PDB entry 9I8Y | electron microscopy, 2.89 A resolution | chains B and C of the 5 polymer chains in the assembly

== Chain B ==
Name: CRISPR-associated endodeoxyribonuclease Cas12f1
Organism: Syntrophomonas palmitatica JCM 14374
Notes: EC 3.1.-.-
Reference sequence: P0DW62 (CS12F_SYNPJ); residue numbers follow UniProt; this construct covers 1-497
Sequence (500 residues; each row starts with the number of its first residue; numbers below 1 keep their minus sign (Ser-2 is residue -2)):
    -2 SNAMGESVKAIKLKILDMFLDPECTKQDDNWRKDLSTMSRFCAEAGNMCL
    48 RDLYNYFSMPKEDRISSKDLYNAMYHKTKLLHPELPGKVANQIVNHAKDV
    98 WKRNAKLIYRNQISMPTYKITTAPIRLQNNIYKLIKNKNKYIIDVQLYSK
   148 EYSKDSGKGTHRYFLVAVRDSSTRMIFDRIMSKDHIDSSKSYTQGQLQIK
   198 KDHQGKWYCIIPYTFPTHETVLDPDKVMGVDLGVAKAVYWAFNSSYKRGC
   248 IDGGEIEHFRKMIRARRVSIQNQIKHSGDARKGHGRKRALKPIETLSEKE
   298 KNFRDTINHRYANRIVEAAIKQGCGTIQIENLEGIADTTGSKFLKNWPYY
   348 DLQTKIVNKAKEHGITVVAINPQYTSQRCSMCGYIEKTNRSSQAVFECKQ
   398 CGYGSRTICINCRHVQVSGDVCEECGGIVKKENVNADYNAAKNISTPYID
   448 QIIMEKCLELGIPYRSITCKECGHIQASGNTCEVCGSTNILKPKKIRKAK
Unresolved in the structure: -2 to 4, 145-156, 180-188, 219-223, 271-291, 330-342, 385-391, 464-497
Construct notes: expression tag (-2 to 0)
Bound ions: Zn2+ site 1: Cys376, Cys379, Cys395, Cys398; Zn2+ site 2: Cys406, Cys409, Cys419, Cys422
UniProt features mapped onto this chain:
  - region: His215 to Lys223 (Linker), Ala433 to Lys453 (RuvC-II)
  - active site: Asp228, Glu327, Asp434
  - binding site (Zn(2+)): Cys376, Cys379, Cys395, Cys398
From the paper describing this entry:
  - catalytic residues: Asp228, Glu327, Asp434
  - binding site for DNA target strand (chain C): Val5, Ala7, Tyr68, Gln89, Pro209
  - specificity-determining residues: Tyr72
  - binding site for DNA non-target strand: Tyr72
  - mutagenesis - D228A: abolished catalytic activity
  - mutagenesis - N88A/Q89A/N92A: abolished binding to PAM
  - binding site for sgRNA (single-guide RNA): Ser242 to Arg245

== Chain C ==
Molecule: DNA target strand
Sequence (32 nucleotides; row label = number of the first residue in the row; numbers below 1 keep their minus sign (DG-18 is residue -18)):
   -18 GGCGACGTTGGGTCAACTGAAATACGCTACGC
Unresolved in the structure: 7-13

== Chain B / chain C interface ==
Contacting residue pairs (16; chain B residue first):
  Val5(B) - DA-14(C)  base contact
  Ala7(B) - DG-15(C)  sugar contact
  Ala7(B) - DA-14(C)  sugar contact
  Lys9(B) - DG-15(C)  phosphate contact
  Lys9(B) - DA-14(C)  salt bridge to the phosphate
  Asp167(B) - DC-16(C)  sugar contact
  Ser169(B) - DG-17(C)  hydrogen bond to the base
  Ser169(B) - DC-16(C)  base contact
  Thr170(B) - DC-16(C)  sugar contact
  Lys197(B) - DC-13(C)  salt bridge to the phosphate
  Ile207(B) - DA-14(C)  phosphate contact
  Tyr243(B) - DG-18(C)  hydrogen bond to the base
  Lys244(B) - DG-18(C)  base contact
  Arg245(B) - DG-18(C)  hydrogen bond to the base
  Ile425(B) - DC-16(C)  sugar contact
  Lys427(B) - DG-17(C)  phosphate contact
Also at the interface, not in a pair above, chain B (15 interface residues in all): Ile8, Arg410

== Summary ==
15 residues of chain B face 6 of chain C across their interface, with 3 hydrogen bonds and 2 salt bridges.
Polar pairs include Ser169(B)-DG-17(C), Tyr243(B)-DG-18(C) and Arg245(B)-DG-18(C). UniProt lists 3 active-site
residues and 4 Zn2+-binding residues on chain B. From the paper: catalytic residues Asp228(B), Glu327(B) and
Asp434(B); D228A of chain B abolishes catalytic activity.
Here chain B is CRISPR-associated endodeoxyribonuclease Cas12f1 (Syntrophomonas palmitatica JCM 14374) and
chain C is DNA target strand. Entry 9I8Y (SpCas12Cas12f1 in complex with sgRNA and cognate DNA) was determined
by electron microscopy.
